PDB entry 1SR4 | X-ray diffraction, 2.00 A resolution | chains A and B of the 3 polymer chains in the assembly

Chain A:
Molecule: Cytolethal distending toxin subunit A
From: Haemophilus ducreyi
Reference sequence: O06522 (CDTA_HAEDU); residue numbers follow UniProt; this construct covers 18-223
Sequence (206 residues; numbered 18 to 223; the number before each row is that of its first residue):
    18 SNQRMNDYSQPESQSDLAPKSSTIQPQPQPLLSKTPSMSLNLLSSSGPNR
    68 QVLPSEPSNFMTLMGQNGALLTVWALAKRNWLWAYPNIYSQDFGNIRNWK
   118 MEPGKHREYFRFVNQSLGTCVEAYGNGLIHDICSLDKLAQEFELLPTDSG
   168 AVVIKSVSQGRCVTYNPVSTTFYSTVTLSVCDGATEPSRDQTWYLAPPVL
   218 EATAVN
Disordered / not traced: 18-56
Cystine bridges: C137-C150, C179-C198
UniProt features mapped onto this chain:
  - region: W91 to Y102 (Mediates binding to target cells)
  - mutagenesis: W91 (W91G: Abolishes toxicity towards intact cells; when associated with G-98; G-100 and G-102), W98 (W98G: Abolishes toxicity towards intact cells; when associated with G-91; G-100 and G-102), W100 (W100G: Abolishes toxicity towards intact cells; when associated with G-91; G-98 and G-102), Y102 (Y102G: Abolishes toxicity towards intact cells; when associated with G-91; G-98 and G-100)

Chain B:
Molecule: cytolethal distending toxin protein B
From: Haemophilus ducreyi
Reference sequence: O06523 (O06523_HAEDU); residues 23-283 here = UniProt positions 23-283
Sequence (261 residues; each row starts with the number of its first residue):
    23 NLSDFKVATWNLQGSSAVNESKWNINVRQLLSGEQGADILMVQEAGSLPS
    73 SAVRTSRVIQHGGTPIEEYTWNLGTRSRPNMVYIYYSRLDVGANRVNLAI
   123 VSRRQADEAFIVHSDSSVLQSRPAVGIRIGTDVFFTVHALATGGSDAVSL
   173 IRNIFTTFNSSSSPPERRVYSWMVVGDFNRAPANLEVALRQEPAVSENTI
   223 IIAPTEPTHRSGNILDYAILHDAHLPRREQARERIGASLMLNQLRSQITS
   273 DHFPVSFVRDR
Disordered / not traced: 183-185

How chain A and chain B interact:
Residue-residue contacts (59; chain A residue first):
  R67(A) - R100(B)
  Q68(A) - R100(B)  hydrogen bond (backbone-side chain)
  L70(A) - T97(B)
  L70(A) - R100(B)
  S75(A) - G55(B)
  S75(A) - R267(B)  hydrogen bond (backbone-side chain)
  N76(A) - G55(B)
  N76(A) - E56(B)  hydrogen bond (side chain-backbone)
  N76(A) - R267(B)
  F77(A) - R267(B)  hydrogen bond (backbone-side chain)
  M78(A) - R267(B)
  M118(A) - Q57(B)  hydrogen bond (backbone-side chain)
  M118(A) - L263(B)
  M118(A) - N264(B)
  E119(A) - Q57(B)
  E119(A) - R283(B)  salt bridge
  P120(A) - Q57(B)
  P120(A) - R283(B)  hydrogen bond (backbone-side chain)
  G121(A) - R283(B)
  R124(A) - E255(B)  hydrogen bond (side chain-backbone)
  R124(A) - R256(B)
  R124(A) - I257(B)  hydrogen bond (side chain-backbone)
  R124(A) - G258(B)
  R124(A) - D282(B)  salt bridge
  E125(A) - P226(B)
  E125(A) - T227(B)  hydrogen bond
  E125(A) - E228(B)  hydrogen bond (side chain-backbone)
  E125(A) - A259(B)
  E125(A) - S260(B)
  F127(A) - S260(B)
  F127(A) - L261(B)
  F127(A) - N264(B)
  R128(A) - R283(B)
  L152(A) - R283(B)
  E160(A) - E228(B)
  L161(A) - E228(B)
  L161(A) - L263(B)  hydrophobic
  L162(A) - E228(B)
  P163(A) - E228(B)
  P163(A) - L261(B)  hydrophobic
  P163(A) - F275(B)  hydrophobic
  T164(A) - F275(B)
  D165(A) - R232(B)  hydrogen bond (backbone-side chain)
  S166(A) - R232(B)
  S166(A) - Q269(B)  hydrogen bond (backbone-side chain)
  G167(A) - R232(B)
  G167(A) - Q269(B)
  L212(A) - L263(B)
  L212(A) - L266(B)
  L212(A) - R267(B)
  L212(A) - S268(B)
  A213(A) - R267(B)
  P214(A) - R267(B)
  A221(A) - T97(B)
  V222(A) - R50(B)
  V222(A) - L95(B)
  V222(A) - G96(B)
  V222(A) - T97(B)
  N223(A) - T97(B)
Also at the interface, not in a pair above, chain A (36 interface residues in all): L59, V69, E73, K117, K122, V169
Also at the interface, not in a pair above, chain B (30 interface residues in all): S99, P229

In short:
The interface between chain A and chain B involves 36 residues on one side and 30 on the other, with 12
hydrogen bonds and 2 salt bridges. Among the polar pairs are E119(A)-R283(B), R124(A)-D282(B) and
Q68(A)-R100(B). UniProt lists 4 mutagenesis sites on chain A.
Here chain A is Cytolethal distending toxin subunit A and chain B is cytolethal distending toxin protein B,
both from Haemophilus ducreyi. Entry 1SR4 (Crystal Structure of the Haemophilus ducreyi cytolethal distending
toxin) was determined by X-ray diffraction.
